Entry 3PV0 (X-ray diffraction, 3.10 A resolution); this record covers chains F and G of the 5 polymer chains in the assembly.

[Chain F]
Protein: Maltose transporter subunit; membrane component of ABC superfamily
Organism: Escherichia coli
UniProt: B1XC32 (B1XC32_ECODH); residue numbers follow UniProt; this construct covers 1-514
Sequence (514 residues; each row starts with the number of its first residue):
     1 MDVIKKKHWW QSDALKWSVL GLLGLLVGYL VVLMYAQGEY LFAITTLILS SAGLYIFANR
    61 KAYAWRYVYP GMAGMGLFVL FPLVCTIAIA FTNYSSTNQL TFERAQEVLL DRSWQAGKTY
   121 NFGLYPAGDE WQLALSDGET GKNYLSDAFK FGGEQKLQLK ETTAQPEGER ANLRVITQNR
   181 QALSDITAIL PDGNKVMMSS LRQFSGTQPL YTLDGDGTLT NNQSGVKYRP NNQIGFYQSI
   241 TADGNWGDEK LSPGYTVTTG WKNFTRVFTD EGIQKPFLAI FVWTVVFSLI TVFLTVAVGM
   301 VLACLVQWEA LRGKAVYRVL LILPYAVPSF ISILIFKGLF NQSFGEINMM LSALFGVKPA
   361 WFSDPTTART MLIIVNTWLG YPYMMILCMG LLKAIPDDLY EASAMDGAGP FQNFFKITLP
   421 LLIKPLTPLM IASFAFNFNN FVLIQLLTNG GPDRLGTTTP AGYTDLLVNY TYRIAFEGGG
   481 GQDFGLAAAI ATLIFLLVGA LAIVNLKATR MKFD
Disordered / not traced: 1-17, 243-247, 506-514

[Chain G]
Protein: Maltose transporter subunit; membrane component of ABC superfamily
Organism: Escherichia coli
UniProt: B1XC31 (B1XC31_ECODH); residue numbers follow UniProt; this construct covers 1-296
Sequence (296 residues; numbered 1 to 296; the number before each row is that of its first residue):
     1 MAMVQPKSQK ARLFITHLLL LLFIAAIMFP LLMVVAISLR QGNFATGSLI PEQISWDHWK
    61 LALGFSVEQA DGRITPPPFP VLLWLWNSVK VAGISAIGIV ALSTTCAYAF ARMRFPGKAT
   121 LLKGMLIFQM FPAVLSLVAL YALFDRLGEY IPFIGLNTHG GVIFAYLGGI ALHVWTIKGY
   181 FETIDSSLEE AAALDGATPW QAFRLVLLPL SVPILAVVFI LSFIAAITEV PVASLLLRDV
   241 NSYTLAVGMQ QYLNPQNYLW GDFAAAAVMS ALPITIVFLL AQRWLVNGLT AGGVKG
Disordered / not traced: 1, 284-296

[How chain F and chain G interact]
Pairs across the interface (110):
  Leu-33(F) / Tyr-150(G)  hydrogen bond (backbone-side chain)
  Met-34(F) / Tyr-150(G)  hydrophobic
  Gln-37(F) / Tyr-150(G)  hydrogen bond
  Glu-39(F) / Arg-146(G)
  Glu-39(F) / Tyr-150(G)  hydrogen bond
  Phe-42(F) / Leu-143(G)  hydrophobic
  Tyr-63(F) / Pro-199(G)  hydrophobic
  Tyr-63(F) / Trp-200(G)  hydrogen bond (side chain-backbone)
  Tyr-67(F) / Thr-105(G)
  Tyr-67(F) / Cys-106(G)  hydrogen bond (backbone-backbone)
  Tyr-67(F) / Tyr-108(G)  hydrophobic
  Tyr-67(F) / Ala-109(G)  hydrophobic
  Tyr-67(F) / Met-113(G)  hydrophobic
  Tyr-67(F) / Trp-200(G)
  Val-68(F) / Cys-106(G)  hydrophobic
  Val-68(F) / Ala-109(G)  hydrophobic
  Pro-70(F) / Leu-102(G)
  Gly-71(F) / Ile-170(G)
  Met-72(F) / Leu-121(G)  hydrophobic
  Gly-74(F) / Gly-168(G)
  Met-75(F) / Met-125(G)
  Met-75(F) / Gly-168(G)
  Leu-77(F) / Leu-143(G)
  Phe-78(F) / Phe-164(G)
  Phe-78(F) / Ala-165(G)
  Val-79(F) / Phe-128(G)
  Val-79(F) / Gly-168(G)
  Pro-82(F) / Ala-139(G)
  Pro-82(F) / Leu-140(G)  hydrophobic
  Leu-83(F) / Phe-128(G)  hydrophobic
  Leu-83(F) / Phe-131(G)  hydrophobic
  Cys-85(F) / Ala-139(G)  hydrophobic
  Thr-86(F) / Phe-131(G)
  Thr-86(F) / Leu-135(G)  hydrogen bond (side chain-backbone)
  Tyr-94(F) / Val-138(G)  hydrophobic
  Arg-104(F) / Asp-145(G)  salt bridge
  Val-298(F) / Phe-23(G)  hydrophobic
  Leu-302(F) / Phe-23(G)  hydrophobic
  Leu-305(F) / Thr-16(G)
  Leu-305(F) / Leu-20(G)  hydrophobic
  Trp-308(F) / Gln-9(G)
  Trp-308(F) / Leu-13(G)  hydrophobic
  Ala-310(F) / Gln-9(G)
  Ala-310(F) / Leu-13(G)
  Leu-311(F) / Leu-13(G)  hydrophobic
  Leu-311(F) / His-17(G)
  Arg-312(F) / Lys-10(G)
  Arg-312(F) / His-17(G)
  Tyr-317(F) / His-17(G)
  Tyr-317(F) / Leu-20(G)  hydrophobic
  Tyr-317(F) / Leu-21(G)
  Val-319(F) / Gln-282(G)
  Leu-321(F) / Phe-23(G)  hydrophobic
  Leu-321(F) / Ile-24(G)  hydrophobic
  Ile-322(F) / Phe-278(G)  hydrophobic
  Leu-323(F) / Met-28(G)  hydrophobic
  Pro-324(F) / Ile-27(G)  hydrophobic
  Tyr-325(F) / Leu-221(G)
  Tyr-325(F) / Ile-224(G)  hydrophobic
  Tyr-325(F) / Phe-278(G)  hydrophobic
  Ala-326(F) / Ala-271(G)
  Ala-326(F) / Ile-274(G)
  Ala-326(F) / Thr-275(G)
  Ala-326(F) / Phe-278(G)  hydrophobic
  Val-327(F) / Leu-31(G)  hydrophobic
  Val-327(F) / Ala-271(G)  hydrophobic
  Pro-328(F) / Ile-227(G)  hydrophobic
  Pro-328(F) / Ser-270(G)
  Pro-328(F) / Ala-271(G)
  Pro-328(F) / Ile-274(G)
  Ser-329(F) / Thr-228(G)  hydrogen bond (backbone-side chain)
  Phe-330(F) / Ile-227(G)
  Phe-330(F) / Thr-228(G)
  Phe-330(F) / Ala-246(G)  hydrophobic
  Phe-330(F) / Met-249(G)  hydrophobic
  Ile-331(F) / Ala-267(G)
  Ile-331(F) / Ser-270(G)
  Ile-335(F) / Pro-30(G)  hydrophobic
  Ile-335(F) / Val-34(G)  hydrophobic
  Ile-335(F) / Trp-260(G)  hydrophobic
  Phe-336(F) / Pro-30(G)  hydrophobic
  Leu-339(F) / Pro-30(G)  hydrophobic
  Glu-346(F) / Met-33(G)
  Glu-346(F) / Leu-49(G)
  Met-350(F) / Phe-29(G)  hydrophobic
  Trp-378(F) / Ile-27(G)  hydrogen bond (side chain-backbone)
  Tyr-381(F) / Ile-27(G)
  Ala-404(F) / Met-3(G)  hydrophobic
  Pro-410(F) / Arg-12(G)
  Pro-428(F) / Trp-175(G)  hydrophobic
  Ala-435(F) / Met-130(G)  hydrophobic
  Asn-439(F) / Met-130(G)
  Asn-439(F) / Pro-132(G)
  Phe-441(F) / Val-134(G)  hydrophobic
  Phe-441(F) / Pro-231(G)  hydrophobic
  Val-442(F) / Pro-231(G)
  Val-468(F) / Val-134(G)  hydrophobic
  Val-468(F) / Leu-135(G)
  Thr-471(F) / Leu-135(G)
  Tyr-472(F) / Val-134(G)  hydrophobic
  Tyr-472(F) / Leu-137(G)  hydrophobic
  Phe-476(F) / Val-138(G)  hydrophobic
  Phe-484(F) / Val-138(G)  hydrophobic
  Ala-491(F) / Phe-131(G)
  Ala-491(F) / Leu-135(G)  hydrophobic
  Phe-495(F) / Ile-127(G)
  Phe-495(F) / Phe-128(G)  hydrophobic
  Phe-495(F) / Phe-131(G)  hydrophobic
  Val-498(F) / Met-130(G)  hydrophobic
  Ala-502(F) / Ile-127(G)  hydrophobic
Interface residues without a listed pair, chain F (79 interface residues in all): Leu-30, Ala-64, Trp-65, Leu-80, Ile-89, Gly-313, Leu-320, Leu-334, Phe-344, Tyr-383, Ile-386, Leu-429, Ala-432, Gly-499
Interface residues without a listed pair, chain G (83 interface residues in all): Arg-40, Thr-46, Gly-47, Phe-110, Phe-115, Gln-129, Ser-136, Phe-144, Leu-147, Glu-149, Leu-167, Gly-169, Ala-171, Leu-172, Val-230, Leu-245, Gln-250, Leu-253, Phe-263

[Overview]
79 residues of chain F and 83 residues of chain G are in contact; the contacts include 8 hydrogen bonds and 1
salt bridge. Polar contacts include Arg-104(F)/Asp-145(G), Leu-33(F)/Tyr-150(G) and Gln-37(F)/Tyr-150(G).
Chain F is Maltose transporter subunit; membrane component of ABC superfamily and chain G is Maltose
transporter subunit; membrane component of ABC superfamily, both from Escherichia coli; the structure, Crystal
Structure of a pre-translocation state MBP-Maltose transporter complex without nucleotide, was determined by
X-ray diffraction (same publication as 3PUY and 3PUZ).
